7TZ4 - chain A; structure by X-ray diffraction, 1.69 A resolution.

# Chain A
Molecule: Pyochelin biosynthesis salicyl-AMP ligase PchD
From: Pseudomonas aeruginosa
Notes: EC 2.7.7.-
Reference sequence: A0A8A4FQG3 (A0A8A4FQG3_PSEAI); residue numbers follow UniProt; this construct covers 1-547
Chain sequence (547 residues; row label = number of the first residue in the row):
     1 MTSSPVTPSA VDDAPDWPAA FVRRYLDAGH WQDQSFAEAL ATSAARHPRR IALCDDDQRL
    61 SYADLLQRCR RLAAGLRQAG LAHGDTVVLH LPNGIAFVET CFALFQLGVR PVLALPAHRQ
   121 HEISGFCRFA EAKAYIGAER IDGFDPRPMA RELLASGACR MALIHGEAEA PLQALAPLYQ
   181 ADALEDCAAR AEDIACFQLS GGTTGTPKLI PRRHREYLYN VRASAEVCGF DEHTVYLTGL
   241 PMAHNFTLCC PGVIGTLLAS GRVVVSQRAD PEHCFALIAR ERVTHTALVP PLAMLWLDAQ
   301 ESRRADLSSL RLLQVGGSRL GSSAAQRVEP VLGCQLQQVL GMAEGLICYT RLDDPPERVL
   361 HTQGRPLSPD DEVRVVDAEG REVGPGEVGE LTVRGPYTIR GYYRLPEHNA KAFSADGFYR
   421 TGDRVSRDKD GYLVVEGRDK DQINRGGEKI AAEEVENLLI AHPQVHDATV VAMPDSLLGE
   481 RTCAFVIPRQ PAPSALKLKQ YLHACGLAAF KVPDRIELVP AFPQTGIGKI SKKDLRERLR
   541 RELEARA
Disordered / not traced: 1-12, 543-547
Construct notes: conflict Ser260 (Gly in A0A8A4FQG3)
Small-molecule neighbours: KUX (5'-O-[(4-cyano-2-hydroxybenzoyl)sulfamoyl]adenosine): Gly201, His244, Asn245, Phe246, Cys250, Gly316, Gly317, Ser318, Arg319, Val339, Leu340, Gly341, Met342, Ala343, Glu344, Ile347, Tyr349, Gln363, Thr421, Asp423, Val435, Arg438, Lys529
From the paper describing this entry:
  - binding site for KUX: Cys250, Lys529
  - conformationally variable residues (order/disorder transition): Ser200 to Ile210

# In short
Chain A binds compound KUX. From the paper: a binding site for KUX at Cys250 and Lys529; conformational
variability at Ser200.
Chain A is Pyochelin biosynthesis salicyl-AMP ligase PchD (Pseudomonas aeruginosa); the structure, Salicylate
Adenylate PchD from Pseudomonas aeruginosa containing 4-cyanosalicyl-AMS, was determined by X-ray diffraction,
deposited together with 7TYB.
